PDB entry 7YK9 | X-ray diffraction, 1.90 A resolution | chain A

[Chain A]
Name: Phycocyanobilin:ferredoxin oxidoreductase
From: Synechocystis sp. PCC 6803
Notes: EC 1.3.7.5
UniProtKB: Q55891 (PCYA_SYNY3); residues 1-248 here = UniProt positions 1-248
Amino-acid sequence (248 residues; row label = number of the first residue in the row):
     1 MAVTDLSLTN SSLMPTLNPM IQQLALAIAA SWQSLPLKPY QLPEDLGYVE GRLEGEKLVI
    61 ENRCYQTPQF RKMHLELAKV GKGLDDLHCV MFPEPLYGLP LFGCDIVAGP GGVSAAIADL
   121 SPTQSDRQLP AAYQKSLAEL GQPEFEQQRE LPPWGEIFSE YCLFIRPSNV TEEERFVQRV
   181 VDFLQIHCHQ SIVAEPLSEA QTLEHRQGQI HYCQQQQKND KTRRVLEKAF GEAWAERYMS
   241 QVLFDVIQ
Unresolved in the structure: 1-4, 248
Construct notes: engineered mutation Asp-86 (Ile in Q55891)
Small-molecule neighbours: Bilirubin IX alpha (BLR; 3-[5-[(Z)-(4-ethenyl-3-methyl-5-oxidanylidene-pyrrol-2-ylidene)methyl]-2-[[5-[(Z)-(3-ethenyl-4-methyl-5-oxidanylidene-pyrrol-2-ylidene)methyl]-3-(3-hydroxy-3-oxopropyl)-4-methyl-1H-pyrrol-2-yl]methyl]-4-methyl-1H-pyrrol-3-yl]propanoic acid): Glu-76, Leu-84, Asp-86, His-88, Cys-89, Val-90, Gly-103, Cys-104, Asp-105, Val-107, Ser-114, Ala-115, Ile-117, Asp-119, Arg-149, Leu-151, Pro-152, Trp-154, Phe-158, Phe-164, Tyr-212, Gln-216, Asn-219, Lys-221, Thr-222, Val-225, Leu-226, Leu-243, Phe-244
Reported in the primary citation:
  - binding site for Bilirubin IX alpha: His-88, Asp-105
  - contacts within the chain: His-74/His-88, Glu-76/Tyr-238 (hydrogen bond), Asp-86/Asp-105 (hydrogen bond), His-74/Leu-243 (water-mediated contact)
  - catalytic residues: Glu-76, His-88, Asp-105 (citing earlier work)
  - conformationally variable residues (side-chain flip): Glu-76
  - mutagenesis - I86D: decreased catalytic activity (citing earlier work)

[Overview]
Chain A binds Bilirubin IX alpha. The paper reports catalytic residues Glu-76, His-88 and Asp-105; I86D
reduces catalytic activity.
Chain A is Phycocyanobilin:ferredoxin oxidoreductase (Synechocystis sp. PCC 6803); the structure, Neutron
Structure of PcyA I86D Mutant Complexed with Biliverdin at Room Temperature, was determined by X-ray
diffraction together with 7YKB from the same study.
